PDB entry 9GU3 | electron microscopy, 2.64 A resolution | chains A and H of the 9 polymer chains in the assembly

Chain A:
Name: Acetylcholine receptor subunit alpha
From: Homo sapiens
UniProtKB: P02708 (ACHA_HUMAN); residues 1-437 here correspond to UniProt positions 21-457 (UniProt number = residue number + 20)
Chain sequence (437 residues; row label = number of the first residue in the row):
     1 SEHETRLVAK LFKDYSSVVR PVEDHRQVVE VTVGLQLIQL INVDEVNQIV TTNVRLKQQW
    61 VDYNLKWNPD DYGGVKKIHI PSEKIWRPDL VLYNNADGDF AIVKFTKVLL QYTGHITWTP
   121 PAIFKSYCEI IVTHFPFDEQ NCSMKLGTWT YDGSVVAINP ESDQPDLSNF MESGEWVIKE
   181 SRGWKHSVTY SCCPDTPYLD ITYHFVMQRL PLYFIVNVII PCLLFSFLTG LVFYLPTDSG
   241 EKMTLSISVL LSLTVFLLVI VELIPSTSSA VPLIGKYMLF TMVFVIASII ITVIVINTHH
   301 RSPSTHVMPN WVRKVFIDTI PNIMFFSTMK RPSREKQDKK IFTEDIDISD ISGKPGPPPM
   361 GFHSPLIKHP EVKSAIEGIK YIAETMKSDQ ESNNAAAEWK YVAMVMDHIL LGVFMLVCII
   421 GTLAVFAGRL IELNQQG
Unresolved in the structure: 298-401, 427-437
Disulfides: Cys128-Cys142, Cys192-Cys193
Glycans and other covalent adducts: glycan linked to Asn141
Residues lining bound ligands: acetylcholine (ACH): Tyr93, Thr148, Trp149, Thr150, Tyr190, Cys192, Cys193, Tyr198
Swiss-Prot annotation at these positions:
  - glycosylation: Asn141 (N-linked (GlcNAc...) asparagine)

Chain H:
Name: Fab35 heavy chain
From: Rattus norvegicus
Chain sequence (219 residues; each row starts with the number of its first residue):
     1 EVQLQESGPG LVQPSETLSL TCTVSGFSLT SYSVSWLRQP SGKGPEWMGR MWDDGGTVYN
    61 SGLKSRLSIS RDTSKNQVFL KMNSLQTDDT GTYYCTRDER IRAINWFAYW GQGTLVTVSS
   121 AETTAPSVYP LAPGTALKSN SMVTLGCLVK GYFPEPVTVT WNSGALSSGV HTFPAVLQSG
   181 LYTLTSSVTV PSSTWPSQTV TCNVAHPGQQ HQRWTRKLC
Disulfides: Cys22-Cys95, Cys147-Cys202

Chain A / chain H interface:
Pairs across the interface (27; chain A residue first):
  His3(A) - Thr57(H)
  Arg6(A) - Trp52(H)
  Arg6(A) - Asp54(H)  salt bridge
  Arg6(A) - Gly56(H)
  Leu7(A) - Ala103(H)  hydrophobic
  Lys10(A) - Trp52(H)
  Lys10(A) - Asp53(H)  salt bridge
  Lys10(A) - Arg100(H)  hydrogen bond (backbone-side chain)
  Lys10(A) - Arg102(H)
  Leu11(A) - Ala103(H)  hydrophobic
  Lys13(A) - Arg100(H)
  Asp14(A) - Arg102(H)  salt bridge
  Tyr15(A) - Arg102(H)
  Asn64(A) - Arg102(H)
  Lys66(A) - Ala103(H)
  Lys66(A) - Ile104(H)
  Trp67(A) - Ala103(H)  hydrophobic
  Trp67(A) - Ile104(H)  hydrophobic
  Asp70(A) - Trp47(H)
  Asp70(A) - Val58(H)
  Asp71(A) - Arg50(H)  salt bridge
  Asp71(A) - Trp52(H)
  Asp71(A) - Val58(H)
  Asp71(A) - Asn105(H)
  Tyr72(A) - Trp52(H)
  Tyr72(A) - Ala103(H)
  Gly73(A) - Val58(H)
Also at the interface, not in a pair above, chain A (17 interface residues in all): Glu2, Asn68

Overview:
17 residues of chain A face 13 of chain H across their interface; the contacts include 1 hydrogen bond and 4
salt bridges. Among the polar pairs are Arg6(A)-Asp54(H), Lys10(A)-Asp53(H) and Asp14(A)-Arg102(H). Chain A
binds acetylcholine.
Here chain A is Acetylcholine receptor subunit alpha (Homo sapiens) and chain H is Fab35 heavy chain (Rattus
norvegicus). Entry 9GU3 (Human adult muscle nAChR in desensitised state in nanodisc with 1 mM acetylcholine)
was determined by electron microscopy (same publication as 9GU0, 9GU1 and 9GU2).
